Entry 5X7S (X-ray diffraction, 2.40 A resolution); this record covers chains A and B.

[Chain A (and B)]
Protein: Glycoside hydrolase family 31 alpha-glucosidase
From: Paenibacillus sp. 598K
Notes: EC 2.4.1.-, 3.2.1.20; chain B of this document is another copy of the same molecule, construct and numbering; everything in this record applies to it too
UniProtKB: A0A193PKW5 (A0A193PKW5_9BACL); numbering as in UniProt (aligned over 36-1281)
Sequence (1263 residues; each row starts with the number of its first residue):
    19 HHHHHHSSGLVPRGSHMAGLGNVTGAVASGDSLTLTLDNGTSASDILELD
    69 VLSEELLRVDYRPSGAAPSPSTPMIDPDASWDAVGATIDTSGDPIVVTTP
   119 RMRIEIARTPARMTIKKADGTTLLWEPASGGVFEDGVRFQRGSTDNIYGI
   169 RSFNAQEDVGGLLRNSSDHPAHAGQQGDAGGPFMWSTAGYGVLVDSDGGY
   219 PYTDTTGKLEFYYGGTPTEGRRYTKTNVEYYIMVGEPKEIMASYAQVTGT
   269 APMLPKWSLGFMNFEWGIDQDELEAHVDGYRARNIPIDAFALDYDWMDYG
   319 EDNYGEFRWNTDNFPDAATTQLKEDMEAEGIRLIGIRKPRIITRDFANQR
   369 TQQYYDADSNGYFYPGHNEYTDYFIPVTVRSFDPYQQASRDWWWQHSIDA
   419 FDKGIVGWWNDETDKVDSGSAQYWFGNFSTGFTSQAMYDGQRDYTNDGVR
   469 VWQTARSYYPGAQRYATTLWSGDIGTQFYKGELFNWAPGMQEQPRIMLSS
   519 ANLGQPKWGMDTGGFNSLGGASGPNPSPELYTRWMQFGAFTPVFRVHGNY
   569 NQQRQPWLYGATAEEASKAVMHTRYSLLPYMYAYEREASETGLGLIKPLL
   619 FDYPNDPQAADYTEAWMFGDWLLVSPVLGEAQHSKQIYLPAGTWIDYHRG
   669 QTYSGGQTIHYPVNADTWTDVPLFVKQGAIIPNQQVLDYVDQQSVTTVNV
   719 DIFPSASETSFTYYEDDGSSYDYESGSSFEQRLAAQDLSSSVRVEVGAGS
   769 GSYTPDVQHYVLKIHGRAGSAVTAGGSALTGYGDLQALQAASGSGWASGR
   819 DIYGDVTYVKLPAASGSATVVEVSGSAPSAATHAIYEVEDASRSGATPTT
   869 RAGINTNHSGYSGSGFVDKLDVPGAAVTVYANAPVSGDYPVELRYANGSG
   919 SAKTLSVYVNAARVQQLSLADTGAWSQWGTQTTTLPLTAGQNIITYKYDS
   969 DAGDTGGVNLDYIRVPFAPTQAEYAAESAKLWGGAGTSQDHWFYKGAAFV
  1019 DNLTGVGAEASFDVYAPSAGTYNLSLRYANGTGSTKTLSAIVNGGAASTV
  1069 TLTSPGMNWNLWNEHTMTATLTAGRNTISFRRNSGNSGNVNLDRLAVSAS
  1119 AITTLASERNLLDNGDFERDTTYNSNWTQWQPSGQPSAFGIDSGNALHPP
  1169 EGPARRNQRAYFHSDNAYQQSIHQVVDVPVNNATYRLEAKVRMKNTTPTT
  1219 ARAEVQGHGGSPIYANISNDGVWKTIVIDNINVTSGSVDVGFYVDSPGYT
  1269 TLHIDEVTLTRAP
Unresolved in the structure: 19-34
Differences from the reference sequence: expression tag (19-35)
Bound ions: Ni2+: His-187, His-190, Asp-196; terbium(III) ion site 1: Glu-283, Gly-285, Glu-290 (shared with Gln-571(B) of chain B); Mg2+ near Asp-316 (its only coordinating residue here); terbium(III) ion site 2: Asp-376, Asp-1183; terbium(III) ion site 3: Gln-571 (shared with Glu-283(B), Glu-290(B) of chain B); terbium(III) ion site 4: Glu-605, Glu-608; terbium(III) ion site 5: Glu-726, Glu-763; Ca2+ site 1: Glu-855, Glu-857, Ser-880, Gly-883, Asp-979; Ca2+ site 2: Glu-995, Lys-1013, Ala-1016, Asp-1111; Ca2+ site 3: Asp-1134, Glu-1136, Arg-1173, Gln-1176, Asp-1273

[How chain A and chain B interact]
Residue-residue contacts (686):
  Thr-90(A) / Phe-446(B)
  Pro-91(A) / Phe-446(B)  hydrophobic
  Pro-91(A) / Phe-450(B)  hydrophobic
  Pro-91(A) / Arg-482(B)  hydrogen bond (backbone-side chain)
  Met-92(A) / Phe-446(B)
  Met-92(A) / Tyr-477(B)  hydrophobic
  Met-92(A) / Pro-478(B)
  Met-92(A) / Gly-479(B)
  Met-92(A) / Arg-482(B)  hydrogen bond (backbone-side chain)
  Ile-93(A) / Arg-482(B)  hydrogen bond (backbone-side chain)
  Asp-94(A) / Arg-482(B)
  Pro-95(A) / Arg-482(B)
  Asn-164(A) / Ala-628(B)
  Tyr-166(A) / Asn-520(B)
  Tyr-166(A) / Leu-618(B)  hydrophobic
  Tyr-166(A) / Ala-628(B)  hydrogen bond (side chain-backbone)
  Gly-167(A) / Leu-521(B)
  Ile-168(A) / Leu-521(B)
  Arg-169(A) / Leu-521(B)
  Ser-170(A) / Ile-514(B)
  Ser-170(A) / Ser-517(B)
  Phe-171(A) / Ile-514(B)
  Phe-171(A) / Ser-517(B)
  Ala-173(A) / Ser-489(B)
  Ala-173(A) / Asp-491(B)
  Ala-173(A) / Ile-492(B)  hydrophobic
  Ala-173(A) / Trp-504(B)
  Ala-173(A) / Ala-505(B)
  Ala-173(A) / Pro-506(B)
  Gln-174(A) / Trp-504(B)
  Glu-175(A) / Lys-498(B)
  Asp-176(A) / Lys-498(B)  salt bridge
  Val-177(A) / Glu-510(B)
  Val-177(A) / Arg-513(B)  hydrogen bond (backbone-side chain)
  Gly-178(A) / Arg-513(B)  hydrogen bond (backbone-side chain)
  Gly-179(A) / Ser-517(B)
  Gly-179(A) / Asp-629(B)
  Leu-180(A) / Leu-516(B)
  Leu-180(A) / Ser-517(B)
  Leu-180(A) / Asn-520(B)
  Leu-180(A) / Leu-618(B)  hydrophobic
  Leu-180(A) / Asp-629(B)  hydrogen bond (backbone-side chain)
  Leu-180(A) / Tyr-630(B)
  Leu-180(A) / Thr-631(B)
  Leu-181(A) / Ala-628(B)
  Leu-181(A) / Asp-629(B)  hydrogen bond (backbone-side chain)
  Arg-182(A) / Ser-517(B)  hydrogen bond
  His-190(A) / Asn-445(B)
  His-190(A) / Tyr-477(B)
  Ala-191(A) / Asn-445(B)  hydrogen bond (backbone-side chain)
  Ala-191(A) / Ser-475(B)
  Ala-191(A) / Tyr-476(B)
  Ala-191(A) / Tyr-477(B)
  Gly-192(A) / Asp-432(B)
  Gly-192(A) / Trp-442(B)
  Gly-192(A) / Ser-475(B)
  Gln-193(A) / Asp-432(B)
  Gln-193(A) / Lys-433(B)
  Gln-193(A) / Trp-442(B)
  Gln-193(A) / Arg-474(B)
  Gln-194(A) / Asp-432(B)  hydrogen bond (backbone-side chain)
  Gln-194(A) / Arg-474(B)
  Gln-194(A) / Ser-489(B)
  Gln-194(A) / Gly-490(B)
  Gln-194(A) / Asp-491(B)  hydrogen bond (side chain-backbone)
  Gly-195(A) / Arg-474(B)  hydrogen bond (backbone-backbone)
  Gly-195(A) / Trp-488(B)
  Gly-195(A) / Ser-489(B)
  Gly-195(A) / Gly-490(B)
  Asp-196(A) / Arg-474(B)
  Asp-196(A) / Ser-475(B)
  Asp-196(A) / Tyr-476(B)  hydrogen bond (backbone-backbone)
  Ala-197(A) / Tyr-476(B)
  Ala-197(A) / Leu-521(B)
  Gly-198(A) / Tyr-476(B)  hydrogen bond (backbone-backbone)
  Gly-198(A) / Tyr-477(B)
  Gly-198(A) / Pro-478(B)
  Gly-198(A) / Leu-521(B)
  Gly-199(A) / Tyr-477(B)
  Gly-199(A) / Pro-478(B)
  Pro-200(A) / Tyr-477(B)
  Phe-201(A) / Asn-520(B)
  Trp-203(A) / Asn-520(B)  hydrogen bond (side chain-backbone)
  Trp-203(A) / Leu-618(B)  hydrophobic
  Trp-203(A) / Phe-619(B)  hydrophobic
  Thr-205(A) / Leu-618(B)
  Thr-205(A) / Pro-622(B)  hydrogen bond (side chain-backbone)
  Ser-214(A) / Tyr-477(B)  hydrogen bond (backbone-side chain)
  Asp-215(A) / Asn-445(B)  hydrogen bond
  Asp-215(A) / Phe-446(B)
  Asp-215(A) / Tyr-477(B)
  Gly-216(A) / Asn-445(B)
  Gly-216(A) / Tyr-477(B)  hydrogen bond (backbone-side chain)
  Thr-236(A) / Trp-442(B)
  Glu-237(A) / Trp-442(B)
  Glu-237(A) / Phe-443(B)
  Glu-237(A) / Gly-444(B)
  Glu-237(A) / Asn-445(B)  hydrogen bond
  Arg-240(A) / Asp-401(B)  salt bridge
  Arg-240(A) / Tyr-403(B)
  Tyr-241(A) / Tyr-403(B)  hydrophobic
  Tyr-241(A) / Phe-446(B)  hydrophobic
  Tyr-241(A) / Phe-450(B)
  Pro-255(A) / Leu-618(B)
  Pro-255(A) / Phe-619(B)
  Lys-256(A) / Lys-615(B)
  Lys-256(A) / Phe-619(B)
  Lys-256(A) / Asp-620(B)  salt bridge
  Met-259(A) / Ala-519(B)
  Met-259(A) / Gly-522(B)
  Met-259(A) / Thr-609(B)
  Met-259(A) / Leu-611(B)  hydrophobic
  Met-259(A) / Phe-619(B)  hydrophobic
  Ala-260(A) / Thr-609(B)
  Tyr-262(A) / Tyr-476(B)  hydrogen bond
  Tyr-262(A) / Pro-478(B)
  Tyr-262(A) / Gln-481(B)
  Tyr-262(A) / Leu-521(B)  hydrogen bond (side chain-backbone)
  Tyr-262(A) / Gly-522(B)
  Ala-263(A) / Thr-609(B)
  Thr-266(A) / Gly-479(B)
  Thr-266(A) / Gln-481(B)  hydrogen bond
  Thr-266(A) / Arg-482(B)  hydrogen bond (backbone-side chain)
  Gly-267(A) / Gln-481(B)  hydrogen bond (backbone-side chain)
  Gly-267(A) / Arg-482(B)
  Thr-268(A) / Gln-481(B)
  Thr-268(A) / Arg-482(B)
  Thr-268(A) / Ala-606(B)
  Thr-268(A) / Ser-607(B)  hydrogen bond (side chain-backbone)
  Thr-268(A) / Glu-608(B)
  Ala-269(A) / Gln-481(B)
  Ala-269(A) / Lys-525(B)
  Ala-269(A) / Ala-606(B)  hydrogen bond (backbone-backbone)
  Ala-269(A) / Ser-607(B)  hydrogen bond (backbone-backbone)
  Pro-270(A) / Tyr-456(B)
  Pro-270(A) / Gln-481(B)
  Pro-270(A) / Arg-482(B)
  Pro-270(A) / Ala-484(B)
  Pro-270(A) / Lys-525(B)  hydrogen bond (backbone-side chain)
  Pro-270(A) / Tyr-741(B)
  Met-271(A) / Arg-468(B)
  Met-271(A) / Tyr-600(B)
  Met-271(A) / Glu-603(B)
  Met-271(A) / Arg-604(B)
  Met-271(A) / Ser-607(B)
  Met-271(A) / Tyr-732(B)  hydrophobic
  Met-271(A) / Asp-734(B)
  Met-271(A) / Tyr-741(B)  hydrogen bond (backbone-side chain)
  Leu-272(A) / Arg-468(B)  hydrogen bond (backbone-side chain)
  Leu-272(A) / Val-469(B)
  Leu-272(A) / Trp-470(B)
  Leu-272(A) / Thr-486(B)
  Leu-272(A) / Lys-525(B)
  Leu-272(A) / Glu-603(B)  hydrogen bond (backbone-side chain)
  Pro-273(A) / Arg-468(B)
  Pro-273(A) / Val-469(B)
  Pro-273(A) / Trp-470(B)
  Pro-273(A) / Gly-736(B)
  Lys-274(A) / Tyr-600(B)
  Lys-274(A) / Val-708(B)
  Lys-274(A) / Gly-736(B)  hydrogen bond (backbone-backbone)
  Trp-275(A) / Trp-470(B)  hydrophobic
  Trp-275(A) / Val-708(B)
  Ser-276(A) / Trp-470(B)
  Leu-277(A) / Arg-592(B)  hydrogen bond (backbone-side chain)
  Leu-277(A) / Met-599(B)  hydrophobic
  Leu-277(A) / Tyr-600(B)  hydrophobic
  Gly-278(A) / Phe-562(B)
  Gly-278(A) / Tyr-593(B)
  Phe-279(A) / Met-553(B)  hydrophobic
  Phe-279(A) / Phe-562(B)  hydrophobic
  Phe-279(A) / Val-564(B)  hydrophobic
  Phe-279(A) / Met-589(B)  hydrophobic
  Phe-279(A) / Tyr-593(B)  hydrogen bond (backbone-side chain)
  Met-280(A) / Trp-470(B)  hydrophobic
  Met-280(A) / Phe-562(B)  hydrogen bond (backbone-backbone)
  Met-280(A) / Arg-563(B)
  Met-280(A) / Val-564(B)  hydrogen bond (backbone-backbone)
  Asn-281(A) / Val-564(B)
  Asn-281(A) / Gln-573(B)  hydrogen bond
  Phe-282(A) / Trp-427(B)  hydrophobic
  Phe-282(A) / Arg-563(B)
  Phe-282(A) / Val-564(B)  hydrogen bond (backbone-backbone)
  Phe-282(A) / His-565(B)
  Glu-283(A) / Gln-571(B)  hydrogen bond
  Glu-283(A) / Gln-573(B)  hydrogen bond
  Trp-284(A) / Asn-567(B)
  Trp-284(A) / Tyr-568(B)
  Trp-284(A) / Asn-569(B)  hydrogen bond (backbone-backbone)
  Gly-285(A) / Asn-569(B)
  Glu-290(A) / Gln-571(B)  hydrogen bond
  His-294(A) / Gln-571(B)  hydrogen bond
  His-294(A) / Gln-573(B)  hydrogen bond
  His-294(A) / Trp-575(B)
  Asp-296(A) / Pro-866(B)
  Gly-297(A) / Trp-575(B)
  Tyr-298(A) / Gln-573(B)
  Tyr-298(A) / Pro-574(B)
  Tyr-298(A) / Trp-575(B)
  Arg-299(A) / Asp-706(B)  hydrogen bond (side chain-backbone)
  Arg-299(A) / Tyr-707(B)
  Arg-299(A) / Arg-869(B)
  Ala-300(A) / Ser-862(B)
  Ala-300(A) / Gly-863(B)  hydrogen bond (backbone-backbone)
  Ala-300(A) / Ala-864(B)
  Ala-300(A) / Thr-865(B)
  Ala-300(A) / Pro-866(B)
  Ala-300(A) / Arg-869(B)
  Arg-301(A) / Trp-575(B)
  Arg-301(A) / Glu-582(B)  salt bridge
  Arg-301(A) / Lys-586(B)  hydrogen bond (backbone-side chain)
  Arg-301(A) / Ser-862(B)
  Asn-302(A) / Lys-586(B)
  Asn-302(A) / His-590(B)  hydrogen bond (backbone-side chain)
  Asn-302(A) / Asp-706(B)  hydrogen bond
  Asn-302(A) / Ser-860(B)  hydrogen bond
  Asn-302(A) / Arg-861(B)
  Ile-303(A) / Pro-574(B)  hydrophobic
  Ile-303(A) / Lys-586(B)
  Ile-303(A) / Met-589(B)  hydrophobic
  Pro-304(A) / His-590(B)
  Pro-304(A) / Tyr-593(B)  hydrophobic
  Pro-304(A) / Leu-705(B)
  Pro-304(A) / Asp-706(B)
  Ile-305(A) / Tyr-593(B)
  Ile-305(A) / Asp-706(B)  hydrogen bond (backbone-backbone)
  Ile-305(A) / Tyr-707(B)
  Asp-306(A) / Tyr-593(B)  hydrogen bond
  Asp-306(A) / Tyr-707(B)
  Asp-306(A) / Val-708(B)  hydrogen bond (side chain-backbone)
  Leu-310(A) / Trp-427(B)
  Asp-311(A) / Trp-427(B)
  Asp-311(A) / His-565(B)
  Trp-314(A) / Ala-418(B)  hydrophobic
  Trp-314(A) / Ile-423(B)  hydrophobic
  Tyr-317(A) / Val-397(B)
  Tyr-322(A) / Trp-410(B)  hydrogen bond
  Tyr-322(A) / His-414(B)
  Phe-325(A) / Trp-411(B)
  Phe-325(A) / His-414(B)
  Phe-325(A) / Ser-415(B)
  Phe-325(A) / Ala-418(B)
  Trp-327(A) / Ala-418(B)  hydrogen bond (side chain-backbone)
  Trp-327(A) / Lys-421(B)
  Trp-327(A) / Ile-423(B)  hydrophobic
  Ala-335(A) / Lys-421(B)
  Ala-336(A) / Lys-421(B)
  Thr-337(A) / Lys-421(B)
  Thr-338(A) / Asp-420(B)
  Lys-341(A) / Asp-420(B)  hydrogen bond (side chain-backbone)
  Lys-341(A) / Lys-421(B)
  Lys-341(A) / Gly-422(B)
  Glu-347(A) / Tyr-707(B)
  Gly-348(A) / Tyr-707(B)
  Arg-350(A) / Asp-709(B)  salt bridge
  Leu-351(A) / Gly-422(B)
  Leu-351(A) / Ile-423(B)
  Leu-351(A) / Val-424(B)  hydrogen bond (backbone-backbone)
  Leu-351(A) / Gly-425(B)  hydrogen bond (backbone-backbone)
  Ile-352(A) / Gly-425(B)
  Ile-352(A) / Trp-427(B)  hydrophobic
  Ile-352(A) / Trp-470(B)  hydrophobic
  Gly-353(A) / Ile-423(B)
  Gly-353(A) / Gly-425(B)  hydrogen bond (backbone-backbone)
  Gly-353(A) / Trp-427(B)  hydrogen bond (backbone-backbone)
  Ile-354(A) / Trp-427(B)
  Ile-354(A) / Asp-429(B)
  Arg-355(A) / Trp-426(B)
  Arg-355(A) / Trp-427(B)  hydrogen bond (backbone-backbone)
  Arg-355(A) / Asn-428(B)
  Arg-355(A) / Asp-429(B)  hydrogen bond (backbone-backbone)
  Lys-356(A) / Trp-411(B)
  Lys-356(A) / Asp-429(B)  salt bridge
  Lys-356(A) / Glu-430(B)  salt bridge
  Pro-357(A) / Ser-399(B)
  Pro-357(A) / Phe-400(B)  hydrogen bond (backbone-backbone)
  Pro-357(A) / Trp-411(B)  hydrophobic
  Pro-357(A) / Asp-429(B)
  Pro-357(A) / Glu-430(B)
  Pro-357(A) / Phe-443(B)  hydrophobic
  Arg-358(A) / Val-397(B)
  Arg-358(A) / Arg-398(B)
  Arg-358(A) / Ser-399(B)
  Arg-358(A) / Phe-400(B)
  Arg-358(A) / Trp-411(B)
  Arg-358(A) / Glu-430(B)  salt bridge
  Ile-359(A) / Val-397(B)
  Ile-359(A) / Arg-398(B)  hydrogen bond (backbone-backbone)
  Ile-360(A) / Thr-396(B)
  Ile-360(A) / Val-397(B)  hydrophobic
  Thr-361(A) / Thr-396(B)  hydrogen bond (backbone-backbone)
  Thr-361(A) / Val-397(B)
  Thr-361(A) / Arg-398(B)
  Arg-362(A) / Thr-396(B)
  Gly-379(A) / Gln-404(B)  hydrogen bond (backbone-side chain)
  Tyr-380(A) / Phe-400(B)
  Tyr-380(A) / Asp-401(B)  hydrogen bond (backbone-backbone)
  Tyr-380(A) / Ala-406(B)
  Tyr-380(A) / Ser-407(B)
  Tyr-380(A) / Trp-410(B)  hydrophobic
  Phe-381(A) / Arg-398(B)
  Phe-381(A) / Ser-399(B)
  Phe-381(A) / Asp-401(B)
  Tyr-382(A) / Ser-399(B)  hydrogen bond (backbone-backbone)
  Tyr-382(A) / Phe-400(B)
  Tyr-382(A) / Asp-401(B)
  Tyr-382(A) / Tyr-403(B)
  Tyr-382(A) / Phe-443(B)  hydrophobic
  Tyr-382(A) / Gly-444(B)  hydrogen bond (side chain-backbone)
  Tyr-382(A) / Ser-447(B)
  Pro-383(A) / Asp-401(B)
  Gly-384(A) / Tyr-441(B)
  His-385(A) / Arg-398(B)  hydrogen bond (backbone-side chain)
  His-385(A) / Ser-399(B)  hydrogen bond
  His-385(A) / Tyr-441(B)
  His-385(A) / Trp-442(B)  hydrogen bond (side chain-backbone)
  Asn-386(A) / Arg-398(B)
  Asn-386(A) / Tyr-441(B)
  Glu-387(A) / Thr-396(B)
  Glu-387(A) / Val-397(B)
  Glu-387(A) / Arg-398(B)
  Tyr-388(A) / Val-395(B)
  Tyr-388(A) / Thr-396(B)
  Tyr-388(A) / Val-397(B)  hydrogen bond (backbone-backbone)
  Tyr-388(A) / Val-434(B)
  Tyr-388(A) / Ser-436(B)
  Tyr-388(A) / Ala-439(B)  hydrophobic
  Thr-389(A) / Pro-394(B)
  Thr-389(A) / Val-395(B)
  Thr-389(A) / Ser-436(B)
  Asp-390(A) / Pro-394(B)
  Asp-390(A) / Val-395(B)  hydrogen bond (backbone-backbone)
  Asp-390(A) / Ser-436(B)
  Tyr-391(A) / Tyr-391(B)  hydrophobic
  Tyr-391(A) / Ile-393(B)
  Tyr-391(A) / Pro-394(B)  hydrophobic
  Ile-393(A) / Phe-364(B)  hydrophobic
  Ile-393(A) / Ile-393(B)  hydrophobic
  Pro-394(A) / Thr-389(B)
  Pro-394(A) / Asp-390(B)
  Pro-394(A) / Tyr-391(B)  hydrophobic
  Pro-394(A) / Tyr-568(B)  hydrophobic
  Val-395(A) / Phe-364(B)  hydrophobic
  Val-395(A) / Tyr-388(B)
  Val-395(A) / Thr-389(B)
  Val-395(A) / Asp-390(B)  hydrogen bond (backbone-backbone)
  Thr-396(A) / Ile-360(B)
  Thr-396(A) / Thr-361(B)  hydrogen bond (backbone-backbone)
  Thr-396(A) / Arg-362(B)
  Thr-396(A) / Glu-387(B)
  Thr-396(A) / Tyr-388(B)
  Thr-396(A) / Thr-389(B)
  Thr-396(A) / Ser-540(B)
  Val-397(A) / Tyr-317(B)
  Val-397(A) / Arg-358(B)
  Val-397(A) / Ile-359(B)
  Val-397(A) / Ile-360(B)  hydrophobic
  Val-397(A) / Glu-387(B)
  Val-397(A) / Tyr-388(B)  hydrogen bond (backbone-backbone)
  Arg-398(A) / Arg-358(B)
  Arg-398(A) / Ile-359(B)  hydrogen bond (backbone-backbone)
  Arg-398(A) / Thr-361(B)
  Arg-398(A) / Phe-381(B)
  Arg-398(A) / His-385(B)  hydrogen bond (side chain-backbone)
  Arg-398(A) / Asn-386(B)
  Arg-398(A) / Glu-387(B)
  Ser-399(A) / Pro-357(B)
  Ser-399(A) / Arg-358(B)
  Ser-399(A) / Phe-381(B)
  Ser-399(A) / Tyr-382(B)  hydrogen bond (backbone-backbone)
  Ser-399(A) / His-385(B)  hydrogen bond
  Phe-400(A) / Pro-357(B)  hydrogen bond (backbone-backbone)
  Phe-400(A) / Arg-358(B)
  Phe-400(A) / Tyr-380(B)
  Phe-400(A) / Tyr-382(B)
  Asp-401(A) / Arg-240(B)  salt bridge
  Asp-401(A) / Tyr-380(B)  hydrogen bond (backbone-backbone)
  Asp-401(A) / Phe-381(B)
  Asp-401(A) / Tyr-382(B)
  Asp-401(A) / Pro-383(B)
  Tyr-403(A) / Arg-240(B)
  Tyr-403(A) / Tyr-241(B)  hydrophobic
  Tyr-403(A) / Tyr-382(B)
  Gln-404(A) / Gly-379(B)  hydrogen bond (side chain-backbone)
  Ala-406(A) / Tyr-380(B)  hydrogen bond (backbone-side chain)
  Ser-407(A) / Tyr-380(B)
  Trp-410(A) / Tyr-322(B)  hydrogen bond
  Trp-410(A) / Tyr-380(B)  hydrophobic
  Trp-411(A) / Phe-325(B)  hydrophobic
  Trp-411(A) / Lys-356(B)
  Trp-411(A) / Arg-358(B)
  His-414(A) / Tyr-322(B)
  His-414(A) / Phe-325(B)
  Ser-415(A) / Phe-325(B)
  Ala-418(A) / Trp-314(B)  hydrophobic
  Ala-418(A) / Phe-325(B)
  Ala-418(A) / Trp-327(B)  hydrogen bond (backbone-side chain)
  Asp-420(A) / Thr-338(B)
  Asp-420(A) / Lys-341(B)  hydrogen bond (backbone-side chain)
  Lys-421(A) / Trp-327(B)
  Lys-421(A) / Ala-335(B)
  Lys-421(A) / Ala-336(B)
  Lys-421(A) / Thr-337(B)
  Lys-421(A) / Lys-341(B)
  Gly-422(A) / Lys-341(B)
  Gly-422(A) / Leu-351(B)
  Ile-423(A) / Trp-314(B)  hydrophobic
  Ile-423(A) / Trp-327(B)  hydrophobic
  Ile-423(A) / Leu-351(B)
  Ile-423(A) / Ile-352(B)
  Ile-423(A) / Gly-353(B)
  Val-424(A) / Arg-350(B)
  Val-424(A) / Leu-351(B)  hydrogen bond (backbone-backbone)
  Gly-425(A) / Leu-351(B)  hydrogen bond (backbone-backbone)
  Gly-425(A) / Ile-352(B)
  Gly-425(A) / Gly-353(B)  hydrogen bond (backbone-backbone)
  Trp-426(A) / Gly-353(B)
  Trp-426(A) / Arg-355(B)
  Trp-427(A) / Phe-282(B)  hydrophobic
  Trp-427(A) / Leu-310(B)
  Trp-427(A) / Asp-311(B)
  Trp-427(A) / Ile-352(B)  hydrophobic
  Trp-427(A) / Gly-353(B)  hydrogen bond (backbone-backbone)
  Trp-427(A) / Ile-354(B)
  Trp-427(A) / Arg-355(B)  hydrogen bond (backbone-backbone)
  Asn-428(A) / Arg-355(B)
  Asp-429(A) / Ile-354(B)
  Asp-429(A) / Arg-355(B)  hydrogen bond (backbone-backbone)
  Asp-429(A) / Lys-356(B)  salt bridge
  Asp-429(A) / Pro-357(B)
  Glu-430(A) / Lys-356(B)  salt bridge
  Glu-430(A) / Pro-357(B)
  Glu-430(A) / Arg-358(B)  salt bridge
  Asp-432(A) / Gly-192(B)
  Asp-432(A) / Gln-193(B)
  Asp-432(A) / Gln-194(B)  hydrogen bond (side chain-backbone)
  Lys-433(A) / Gln-193(B)
  Val-434(A) / Tyr-388(B)
  Ser-436(A) / Tyr-388(B)
  Ser-436(A) / Thr-389(B)  hydrogen bond (side chain-backbone)
  Ser-436(A) / Asp-390(B)  hydrogen bond
  Ser-438(A) / Trp-504(B)
  Ser-438(A) / Leu-536(B)
  Ser-438(A) / Gly-537(B)  hydrogen bond (side chain-backbone)
  Ala-439(A) / Tyr-388(B)  hydrophobic
  Tyr-441(A) / Gly-384(B)
  Tyr-441(A) / His-385(B)
  Tyr-441(A) / Asn-386(B)  hydrogen bond (side chain-backbone)
  Trp-442(A) / Gly-192(B)
  Trp-442(A) / Gln-193(B)
  Trp-442(A) / Thr-236(B)
  Trp-442(A) / Glu-237(B)
  Trp-442(A) / His-385(B)  hydrogen bond (backbone-side chain)
  Phe-443(A) / Glu-237(B)
  Phe-443(A) / Pro-357(B)  hydrophobic
  Phe-443(A) / Tyr-382(B)  hydrophobic
  Gly-444(A) / Glu-237(B)
  Gly-444(A) / Tyr-382(B)  hydrogen bond (backbone-side chain)
  Asn-445(A) / His-190(B)
  Asn-445(A) / Ala-191(B)  hydrogen bond (side chain-backbone)
  Asn-445(A) / Asp-215(B)  hydrogen bond
  Asn-445(A) / Gly-216(B)
  Asn-445(A) / Glu-237(B)  hydrogen bond
  Phe-446(A) / Thr-90(B)
  Phe-446(A) / Pro-91(B)  hydrophobic
  Phe-446(A) / Met-92(B)
  Phe-446(A) / Asp-215(B)
  Phe-446(A) / Tyr-241(B)  hydrophobic
  Ser-447(A) / Tyr-382(B)
  Phe-450(A) / Pro-91(B)  hydrophobic
  Phe-450(A) / Tyr-241(B)
  Tyr-456(A) / Pro-270(B)
  Arg-468(A) / Met-271(B)
  Arg-468(A) / Leu-272(B)  hydrogen bond (side chain-backbone)
  Arg-468(A) / Pro-273(B)
  Val-469(A) / Leu-272(B)
  Val-469(A) / Pro-273(B)
  Trp-470(A) / Leu-272(B)
  Trp-470(A) / Pro-273(B)
  Trp-470(A) / Trp-275(B)  hydrophobic
  Trp-470(A) / Ser-276(B)
  Trp-470(A) / Met-280(B)  hydrophobic
  Trp-470(A) / Ile-352(B)  hydrophobic
  Arg-474(A) / Gln-194(B)
  Arg-474(A) / Gly-195(B)  hydrogen bond (backbone-backbone)
  Arg-474(A) / Asp-196(B)
  Ser-475(A) / Ala-191(B)
  Ser-475(A) / Asp-196(B)
  Tyr-476(A) / Ala-191(B)
  Tyr-476(A) / Asp-196(B)
  Tyr-476(A) / Ala-197(B)
  Tyr-476(A) / Gly-198(B)  hydrogen bond (backbone-backbone)
  Tyr-476(A) / Tyr-262(B)  hydrogen bond
  Tyr-477(A) / Met-92(B)  hydrophobic
  Tyr-477(A) / His-190(B)
  Tyr-477(A) / Ala-191(B)
  Tyr-477(A) / Gly-198(B)
  Tyr-477(A) / Gly-199(B)
  Tyr-477(A) / Pro-200(B)
  Tyr-477(A) / Ser-214(B)  hydrogen bond (side chain-backbone)
  Tyr-477(A) / Asp-215(B)
  Tyr-477(A) / Gly-216(B)  hydrogen bond (side chain-backbone)
  Pro-478(A) / Met-92(B)
  Pro-478(A) / Gly-198(B)
  Pro-478(A) / Gly-199(B)
  Pro-478(A) / Tyr-262(B)
  Gly-479(A) / Pro-91(B)
  Gly-479(A) / Met-92(B)
  Gly-479(A) / Thr-266(B)
  Gln-481(A) / Thr-266(B)  hydrogen bond
  Gln-481(A) / Gly-267(B)  hydrogen bond (side chain-backbone)
  Gln-481(A) / Ala-269(B)
  Gln-481(A) / Pro-270(B)
  Arg-482(A) / Pro-91(B)  hydrogen bond (side chain-backbone)
  Arg-482(A) / Met-92(B)  hydrogen bond (side chain-backbone)
  Arg-482(A) / Ile-93(B)  hydrogen bond (side chain-backbone)
  Arg-482(A) / Asp-94(B)
  Arg-482(A) / Pro-95(B)
  Arg-482(A) / Thr-266(B)  hydrogen bond (side chain-backbone)
  Arg-482(A) / Gly-267(B)
  Arg-482(A) / Thr-268(B)
  Arg-482(A) / Pro-270(B)
  Thr-486(A) / Leu-272(B)
  Trp-488(A) / Gly-195(B)
  Ser-489(A) / Ala-173(B)
  Ser-489(A) / Gln-194(B)
  Ser-489(A) / Gly-195(B)
  Gly-490(A) / Gln-194(B)
  Gly-490(A) / Gly-195(B)
  Asp-491(A) / Ala-173(B)
  Asp-491(A) / Gln-194(B)  hydrogen bond (backbone-side chain)
  Ile-492(A) / Ala-173(B)  hydrophobic
  Lys-498(A) / Glu-175(B)
  Lys-498(A) / Asp-176(B)  salt bridge
  Trp-504(A) / Ala-173(B)
  Trp-504(A) / Gln-174(B)
  Trp-504(A) / Ser-438(B)
  Ala-505(A) / Ala-173(B)
  Pro-506(A) / Ala-173(B)
  Pro-506(A) / Val-177(B)  hydrophobic
  Glu-510(A) / Val-177(B)
  Arg-513(A) / Val-177(B)  hydrogen bond (side chain-backbone)
  Arg-513(A) / Gly-178(B)  hydrogen bond (side chain-backbone)
  Arg-513(A) / Leu-180(B)
  Ile-514(A) / Ser-170(B)
  Ile-514(A) / Phe-171(B)
  Leu-516(A) / Leu-180(B)  hydrophobic
  Ser-517(A) / Ser-170(B)
  Ser-517(A) / Phe-171(B)
  Ser-517(A) / Gly-179(B)
  Ser-517(A) / Leu-180(B)
  Ser-517(A) / Arg-182(B)  hydrogen bond
  Ala-519(A) / Met-259(B)
  Asn-520(A) / Tyr-166(B)
  Asn-520(A) / Gly-167(B)
  Asn-520(A) / Leu-180(B)
  Asn-520(A) / Phe-201(B)
  Asn-520(A) / Trp-203(B)  hydrogen bond (backbone-side chain)
  Leu-521(A) / Gly-167(B)
  Leu-521(A) / Ile-168(B)
  Leu-521(A) / Arg-169(B)
  Leu-521(A) / Ala-197(B)
  Leu-521(A) / Gly-198(B)
  Leu-521(A) / Gly-199(B)
  Leu-521(A) / Tyr-262(B)  hydrogen bond (backbone-side chain)
  Gly-522(A) / Met-259(B)
  Gly-522(A) / Tyr-262(B)
  Lys-525(A) / Ala-269(B)
  Lys-525(A) / Pro-270(B)  hydrogen bond (side chain-backbone)
  Lys-525(A) / Leu-272(B)
  Leu-536(A) / Ser-438(B)
  Gly-537(A) / Ser-438(B)  hydrogen bond (backbone-side chain)
  Ser-540(A) / Thr-396(B)
  Met-553(A) / Phe-279(B)  hydrophobic
  Phe-562(A) / Gly-278(B)
  Phe-562(A) / Phe-279(B)
  Phe-562(A) / Met-280(B)  hydrogen bond (backbone-backbone)
  Arg-563(A) / Met-280(B)
  Arg-563(A) / Phe-282(B)
  Val-564(A) / Phe-279(B)  hydrophobic
  Val-564(A) / Met-280(B)  hydrogen bond (backbone-backbone)
  Val-564(A) / Asn-281(B)
  Val-564(A) / Phe-282(B)  hydrogen bond (backbone-backbone)
  His-565(A) / Phe-282(B)
  His-565(A) / Asp-311(B)
  Asn-567(A) / Trp-284(B)
  Tyr-568(A) / Trp-284(B)
  Tyr-568(A) / Pro-394(B)  hydrophobic
  Asn-569(A) / Trp-284(B)  hydrogen bond (backbone-backbone)
  Asn-569(A) / Gly-285(B)
  Gln-571(A) / Glu-283(B)  hydrogen bond
  Gln-571(A) / Glu-290(B)  hydrogen bond
  Gln-571(A) / His-294(B)  hydrogen bond
  Gln-573(A) / Asn-281(B)  hydrogen bond
  Gln-573(A) / Glu-283(B)  hydrogen bond
  Gln-573(A) / His-294(B)  hydrogen bond
  Gln-573(A) / Tyr-298(B)
  Pro-574(A) / Tyr-298(B)
  Trp-575(A) / His-294(B)
  Trp-575(A) / Gly-297(B)
  Trp-575(A) / Tyr-298(B)
  Trp-575(A) / Arg-301(B)
  Glu-582(A) / Arg-301(B)  salt bridge
  Lys-586(A) / Arg-301(B)  hydrogen bond (side chain-backbone)
  Lys-586(A) / Asn-302(B)
  Lys-586(A) / Ile-303(B)
  Met-589(A) / Phe-279(B)  hydrophobic
  Met-589(A) / Ile-303(B)  hydrophobic
  Met-589(A) / Pro-304(B)
  His-590(A) / Asn-302(B)  hydrogen bond (side chain-backbone)
  His-590(A) / Pro-304(B)
  Arg-592(A) / Leu-277(B)  hydrogen bond (side chain-backbone)
  Tyr-593(A) / Gly-278(B)
  Tyr-593(A) / Phe-279(B)  hydrogen bond (side chain-backbone)
  Tyr-593(A) / Pro-304(B)  hydrophobic
  Tyr-593(A) / Ile-305(B)  hydrogen bond (side chain-backbone)
  Tyr-593(A) / Asp-306(B)  hydrogen bond
  Leu-596(A) / Leu-277(B)  hydrophobic
  Met-599(A) / Leu-277(B)  hydrophobic
  Tyr-600(A) / Met-271(B)
  Tyr-600(A) / Lys-274(B)
  Tyr-600(A) / Leu-277(B)
  Glu-603(A) / Met-271(B)
  Glu-603(A) / Leu-272(B)  hydrogen bond (side chain-backbone)
  Arg-604(A) / Met-271(B)
  Ala-606(A) / Thr-268(B)
  Ala-606(A) / Ala-269(B)  hydrogen bond (backbone-backbone)
  Ser-607(A) / Thr-268(B)  hydrogen bond (backbone-side chain)
  Ser-607(A) / Ala-269(B)  hydrogen bond (backbone-backbone)
  Ser-607(A) / Met-271(B)
  Glu-608(A) / Thr-268(B)
  Thr-609(A) / Met-259(B)
  Thr-609(A) / Ala-260(B)
  Thr-609(A) / Ala-263(B)
  Lys-615(A) / Lys-256(B)
  Leu-618(A) / Tyr-166(B)  hydrophobic
  Leu-618(A) / Leu-180(B)  hydrophobic
  Leu-618(A) / Trp-203(B)  hydrophobic
  Leu-618(A) / Thr-205(B)
  Leu-618(A) / Pro-255(B)
  Phe-619(A) / Trp-203(B)  hydrophobic
  Phe-619(A) / Pro-255(B)  hydrophobic
  Phe-619(A) / Lys-256(B)
  Phe-619(A) / Met-259(B)  hydrophobic
  Asp-620(A) / Lys-256(B)  salt bridge
  Pro-622(A) / Thr-205(B)
  Pro-622(A) / Pro-255(B)
  Ala-628(A) / Asn-164(B)
  Ala-628(A) / Tyr-166(B)  hydrogen bond (backbone-side chain)
  Ala-628(A) / Leu-181(B)
  Asp-629(A) / Gly-179(B)
  Asp-629(A) / Leu-180(B)  hydrogen bond (side chain-backbone)
  Asp-629(A) / Leu-181(B)  hydrogen bond (side chain-backbone)
  Tyr-630(A) / Leu-180(B)
  Thr-631(A) / Leu-180(B)
  Leu-705(A) / Pro-304(B)
  Asp-706(A) / Arg-299(B)  hydrogen bond (backbone-side chain)
  Asp-706(A) / Asn-302(B)  hydrogen bond
  Asp-706(A) / Pro-304(B)
  Asp-706(A) / Ile-305(B)  hydrogen bond (backbone-backbone)
  Tyr-707(A) / Arg-299(B)
  Tyr-707(A) / Ile-305(B)
  Tyr-707(A) / Asp-306(B)
  Tyr-707(A) / Glu-347(B)
  Tyr-707(A) / Gly-348(B)
  Val-708(A) / Lys-274(B)
  Val-708(A) / Trp-275(B)  hydrophobic
  Val-708(A) / Asp-306(B)  hydrogen bond (backbone-side chain)
  Asp-709(A) / Arg-350(B)  salt bridge
  Tyr-732(A) / Met-271(B)
  Asp-734(A) / Met-271(B)
  Gly-736(A) / Pro-273(B)
  Gly-736(A) / Lys-274(B)  hydrogen bond (backbone-backbone)
  Tyr-741(A) / Pro-270(B)
  Tyr-741(A) / Met-271(B)  hydrogen bond (side chain-backbone)
  Ser-860(A) / Asn-302(B)  hydrogen bond
  Arg-861(A) / Asn-302(B)
  Ser-862(A) / Ala-300(B)
  Ser-862(A) / Arg-301(B)
  Gly-863(A) / Ala-300(B)  hydrogen bond (backbone-backbone)
  Ala-864(A) / Ala-300(B)
  Thr-865(A) / Ala-300(B)
  Pro-866(A) / Asp-296(B)
  Pro-866(A) / Ala-300(B)
  Arg-869(A) / Arg-299(B)
  Arg-869(A) / Ala-300(B)
Also at the interface, not in a pair above, chain A (280 interface residues in all): Asn-172, Ala-189, Phe-308, Ala-309, Ala-346, Gln-371, Asp-374, Ala-375, Phe-392, Pro-402, Phe-419, Thr-431, Ala-484, Leu-487, Ser-518, Phe-533, Ser-535, Gly-538, Val-561, Gly-566, Gln-570, Gly-610, Leu-611, Pro-616, Val-704, Tyr-739
Also at the interface, not in a pair above, chain B (287 interface residues in all): Asn-172, Ala-189, Glu-254, Phe-308, Ala-309, Ala-346, Gln-371, Asp-374, Ala-375, Asp-376, Asn-378, Phe-392, Pro-402, Asp-417, Phe-419, Thr-431, Leu-487, Ser-518, Phe-533, Ser-535, Gly-538, Pro-560, Gly-566, Gln-570, Arg-572, Leu-596, Gly-610, Leu-613, Pro-616, Val-704, Tyr-739

[Overview]
Chain A and chain B form an interface of 280 and 287 residues respectively; the contacts include 157 hydrogen
bonds and 16 salt bridges. Polar pairs include Asp-176(A)/Lys-498(B), Arg-240(A)/Asp-401(B) and
Lys-256(A)/Asp-620(B). His-187(A), His-190(A) and Asp-196(A) coordinate Ni2+.
Both chains are Glycoside hydrolase family 31 alpha-glucosidase (Paenibacillus sp. 598K). Entry 5X7S (Crystal
structure of Paenibacillus sp. 598K alpha-1,6-glucosyltransferase, terbium derivative) was determined by X-ray
diffraction (same publication as 5X7O, 5X7P and 5X7Q).
